3DY4 - chains Z and 1 of the 28 polymer chains in the assembly; structure by X-ray diffraction, 2.80 A resolution.

[Chain Z]
Molecule: Proteasome component C5
From: Saccharomyces cerevisiae
Notes: EC 3.4.25.1
UniProt: P23724 (PSB1_YEAST); the construct lacks a stretch of the UniProt sequence and is renumbered around it, so the offset changes along the chain: -9 to -1 = UniProt 20-28; 1-70 = UniProt 29-98; 71-106 = UniProt 100-135; 107-144 = UniProt 138-175; 2 more segments
Sequence (222 residues; each row starts with the number of its first residue; note: 2 numbers in that range are skipped by the numbering (no residue carries them; nothing is unmodelled there); a row labelled like 10A-10B holds insertion residues (10A, then the next letters in order); numbers below 1 keep their minus sign (Gln-9 is residue -9)):
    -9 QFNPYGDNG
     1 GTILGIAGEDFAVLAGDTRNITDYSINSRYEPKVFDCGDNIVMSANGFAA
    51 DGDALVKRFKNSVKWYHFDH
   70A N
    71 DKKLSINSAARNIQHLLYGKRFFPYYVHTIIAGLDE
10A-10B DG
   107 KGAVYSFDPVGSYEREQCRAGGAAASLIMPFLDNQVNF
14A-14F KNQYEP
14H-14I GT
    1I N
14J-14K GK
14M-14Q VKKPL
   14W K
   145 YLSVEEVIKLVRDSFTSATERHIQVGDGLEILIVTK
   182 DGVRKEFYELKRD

[Chain 1]
Molecule: Proteasome component PRE4
From: Saccharomyces cerevisiae
Notes: EC 3.4.25.1
UniProt: P30657 (PSB4_YEAST); the construct lacks a stretch of the UniProt sequence and is renumbered around it, so the offset changes along the chain: -8 to -1 = UniProt 34-41; 1-70 = UniProt 42-111; 74-92 = UniProt 120-138; 93-105 = UniProt 141-153; 3 more segments
Sequence (233 residues; row label = number of the first residue in the row; note: 6 numbers in that range are skipped by the numbering (no residue carries them; nothing is unmodelled there); a row labelled like 71B-71D holds insertion residues (71B, then the next letters in order); numbers below 1 keep their minus sign (Thr-8 is residue -8)):
    -8 TQQPIVTG
     1 TSVISMKYDNGVIIAADNLGSYGSLLRFNGVERLIPVGDNTVVGISGDIS
    51 DMQHIERLLKDLVTENAYDN
   69A P
   69C L
   70A A
   71A D
    72 A
71B-71D EEA
    74 LEPSYIFEYLATVMYQRRS
92A-92B KM
    93 NPLWNAIIVAGVQ
10A-10B SN
   106 GDQFLRYVNLLGVTYSSPTLATGFGAHMANPLLRKV
14A-14G VDRESDI
   144 PKTTVQVAEEAIVNAMRVLYYRDARSSRNFSLAIIDKN
   18A T
   183 GLTFKKNLQVENMKWDFAKDIKGYGTQKI

[Chain Z / chain 1 interface]
Contacting residue pairs - 41 pairs, chain Z then chain 1:
  Gln-9(Z) - Thr-8(1)  hydrogen bond
  Phe-8(Z) - Thr-8(1)
  Phe-8(Z) - Arg91(1)
  Phe-8(Z) - Met92B(1)
  Phe-8(Z) - Pro94(1)  hydrophobic
  Phe-8(Z) - Trp96(1)  hydrophobic
  Phe-8(Z) - Leu116(1)  hydrophobic
  Asn-7(Z) - Leu116(1)
  Pro-6(Z) - Arg91(1)  hydrogen bond (backbone-side chain)
  Pro-6(Z) - Met92B(1)  hydrophobic
  Pro-6(Z) - Leu116(1)
  Tyr-5(Z) - Leu116(1)
  Asn-2(Z) - Val118(1)
  Asn20(Z) - Tyr120(1)
  Ser25(Z) - His132(1)
  Ile26(Z) - Arg139(1)  hydrogen bond (backbone-side chain)
  Asn27(Z) - Tyr120(1)  hydrogen bond
  Asn27(Z) - Ser122(1)
  Ser28(Z) - Ser121(1)  hydrogen bond (side chain-backbone)
  Tyr30(Z) - Ser121(1)
  Glu31(Z) - Arg111(1)  salt bridge
  Glu31(Z) - Tyr120(1)
  Glu31(Z) - Ser121(1)  hydrogen bond (side chain-backbone)
  Phe48(Z) - Arg91(1)
  Phe48(Z) - Leu116(1)
  Phe48(Z) - Val118(1)  hydrophobic
  Ala50(Z) - Tyr88(1)  hydrophobic
  Ala50(Z) - Leu116(1)
  Ala50(Z) - Gly117(1)
  Ala50(Z) - Val118(1)
  Asp51(Z) - Tyr88(1)  hydrogen bond
  Asp51(Z) - Arg91(1)  salt bridge
  Asp53(Z) - Thr119(1)
  Ala54(Z) - Tyr88(1)
  Lys57(Z) - Glu81(1)  salt bridge
  Phe93(Z) - Arg91(1)
  Phe93(Z) - Ser92(1)
  Tyr95(Z) - Tyr88(1)
  Glu190(Z) - Arg14C(1)  salt bridge
  Arg193(Z) - Asp14B(1)  salt bridge
  Arg193(Z) - Arg14C(1)
Other interface residues (no listed pair), chain Z (26 interface residues in all): Gly-4, Arg29, Ala49
Other interface residues (no listed pair), chain 1 (23 interface residues in all): Leu115, Leu125, Ala131

[Overview]
26 residues of chain Z and 23 residues of chain 1 are in contact, with 7 hydrogen bonds and 5 salt bridges.
Polar pairs include Glu31(Z)-Arg111(1), Asp51(Z)-Arg91(1) and Lys57(Z)-Glu81(1).
Chain Z is Proteasome component C5 and chain 1 is Proteasome component PRE4, both from Saccharomyces
cerevisiae; the structure, Crystal structure of yeast 20S proteasome in complex with spirolactacystin, was
determined by X-ray diffraction (same publication as 3DY3).
